PDB entry 3LRF | X-ray diffraction, 1.60 A resolution | chain A

# Chain A
Molecule: Beta-ketoacyl synthase
Organism: Brucella melitensis biovar Abortus
Notes: EC 2.3.1.41
Reference sequence: Q2YQQ9 (Q2YQQ9_BRUA2); residues 1-407 here = UniProt positions 1-407
Sequence (428 residues; row label = number of the first residue in the row; numbers below 1 keep their minus sign (Met-20 is residue -20)):
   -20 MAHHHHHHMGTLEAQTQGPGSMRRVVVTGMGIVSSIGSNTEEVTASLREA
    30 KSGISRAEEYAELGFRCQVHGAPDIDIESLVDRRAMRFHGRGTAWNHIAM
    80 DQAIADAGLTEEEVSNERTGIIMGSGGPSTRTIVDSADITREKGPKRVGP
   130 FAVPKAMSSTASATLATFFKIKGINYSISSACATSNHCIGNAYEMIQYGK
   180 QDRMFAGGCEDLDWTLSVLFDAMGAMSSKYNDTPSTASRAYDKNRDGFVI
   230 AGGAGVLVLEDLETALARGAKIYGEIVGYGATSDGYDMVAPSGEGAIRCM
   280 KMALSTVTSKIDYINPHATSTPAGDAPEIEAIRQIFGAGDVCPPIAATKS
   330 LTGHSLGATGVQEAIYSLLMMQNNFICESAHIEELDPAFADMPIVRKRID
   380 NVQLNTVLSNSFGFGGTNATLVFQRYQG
Disordered / not traced: -20 to 0
Differences from the reference sequence: expression tag (-20 to 0)
Metal / ion sites: Na+: Asn294, Pro295, Glu342, Ser388, Asn389
From the paper describing this entry:
  - catalytic residues: Cys161, His296, His333
  - specificity-determining residues: Phe393
  - self-association interface (contacts with another copy of this molecule); pairs are residue here / residue on that copy: Asp117-Arg120, Ser137-Gly105, Ser137-Ser137, Asn154-Gly394, Asn154-Ser262, Ser156-Ser158, Ser158-Ser158, Ala160-Ser138, Glu173-Lys179, Ser262-Lys151, Ser262-Gly152, Ser262-Ile150, Arg277-Lys151, Thr396-Asn154, Glu96

# In short
Asn294, Pro295, Glu342, Ser388 and Asn389 coordinate Na+. The paper reports catalytic residues Cys161, His296
and His333; the specificity determinant Phe393.
Chain A is Beta-ketoacyl synthase (Brucella melitensis biovar Abortus); the structure, Crystal structure of
beta-ketoacyl synthase from brucella melitensis, was determined by X-ray diffraction together with 4JV3, 3U0E,
3U0F and 3MQD from the same study.
